Entry 6D6T (electron microscopy, 3.86 A resolution); this record covers chains B and I of the 9 polymer chains in the assembly.

Chain B:
Protein: Gamma-aminobutyric acid receptor subunit alpha-1
Source organism: Homo sapiens
Reference sequence: P14867 (GBRA1_HUMAN); the construct has insertions or renumbered stretches relative to UniProt, so the offset changes along the chain: 1-312 = UniProt 28-339; 320-358 = UniProt 418-456
Chain sequence (358 residues; numbered 1 to 358; the number before each row is that of its first residue):
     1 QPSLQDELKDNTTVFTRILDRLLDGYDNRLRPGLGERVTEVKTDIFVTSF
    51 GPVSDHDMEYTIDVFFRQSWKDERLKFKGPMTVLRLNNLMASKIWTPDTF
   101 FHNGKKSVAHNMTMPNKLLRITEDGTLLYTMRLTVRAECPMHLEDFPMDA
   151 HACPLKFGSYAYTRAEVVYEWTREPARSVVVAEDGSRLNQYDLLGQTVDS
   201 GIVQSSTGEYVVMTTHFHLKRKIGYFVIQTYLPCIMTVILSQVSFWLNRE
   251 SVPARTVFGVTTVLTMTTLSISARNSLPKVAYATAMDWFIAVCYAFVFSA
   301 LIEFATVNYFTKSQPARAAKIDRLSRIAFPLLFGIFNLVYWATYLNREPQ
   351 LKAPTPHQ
Disordered / not traced: 1-12, 346-358
Differences from the reference sequence: linker (313-319)
Swiss-Prot annotation at these positions:
  - binding site (4-aminobutanoate): R67, T130
  - binding site (3alpha-hydroxy-5alpha-pregnan-11,20-dione): W246
  - glycosylation (N-linked (GlcNAc...) asparagine): N11, N111
Disulfide bonds: C139-C153, C234-C293
Covalent attachments: glycan linked to N111
Residues lining bound ligands: gamma-amino-butanoic acid (ABU): F65, R67, T130
What the authors report for this chain:
  - binding site for gamma-amino-butanoic acid: F65, R67, T130
  - binding site for Flumazenil: F100, H102, Y160, S205, S206, T207, Y210

Chain I:
Protein: Kappa Fab Light Chain
Source organism: Mus musculus
Notes: antibody fragment or engineered binder
Chain sequence (213 residues; each row starts with the number of its first residue):
     1 NIVMTQSPKSMSMSVGERVTLSCKASEYVGTYVSWYQQKPEQSPKLLIYG
    51 ASNRYTGVPDRFTGSGSATDFTLTIGSVQAEDLADYHCGQSYSYPTFGAG
   101 TKLELKRADAAPTVSIFPPSSEQLTSGGASVVCFLNNFYPKDINVKWKID
   151 GSERQNGVLNSWTDQDSKDSTYSMSSTLTLTKDEYERHNSYTCEATHKTS
   201 TSPIVKSFNRNEC
Disordered / not traced: 107-213
Disulfide bonds: C23-C88

Chain B / chain I interface:
Pairs across the interface (15; chain B residue first):
  W171(B) - Y32(I)  hydrogen bond
  E174(B) - Y94(I)
  P175(B) - Y32(I)  hydrophobic
  P175(B) - S91(I)
  P175(B) - Y92(I)
  A176(B) - Y92(I)  hydrogen bond (backbone-backbone)
  A176(B) - S93(I)
  R177(B) - Y94(I)  hydrogen bond
  T197(B) - Y28(I)
  T197(B) - Y92(I)
  V198(B) - Y92(I)
  D199(B) - G30(I)
  D199(B) - T31(I)  hydrogen bond
  S200(B) - T31(I)
  S200(B) - Y32(I)  hydrogen bond
Also at the interface, not in a pair above, chain B (10 interface residues in all): Q196

Overview:
Chain B and chain I form an interface of 10 and 8 residues respectively; the contacts include 5 hydrogen
bonds. Among the polar pairs are W171(B)-Y32(I), R177(B)-Y94(I) and D199(B)-T31(I). The paper reports a
binding site for Flumazenil at F100(B), H102(B) and Y160(B) among others; a binding site for
gamma-amino-butanoic acid at F65(B), R67(B) and T130(B).
Chain B is Gamma-aminobutyric acid receptor subunit alpha-1 (Homo sapiens) and chain I is Kappa Fab Light
Chain (Mus musculus); the structure, Human GABA-A receptor alpha1-beta2-gamma2 subtype in complex with GABA
and flumazenil, conformation B, was determined by electron microscopy together with 6D6U from the same study.
